PDB entry 5KUE | X-ray diffraction, 1.50 A resolution | chain A

Chain A:
Protein: Calcium uniporter protein, mitochondrial
Source organism: Homo sapiens
UniProtKB: Q8NE86 (MCU_HUMAN); residues 72-189 here = UniProt positions 72-189
Amino-acid sequence (124 residues; each row starts with the number of its first residue):
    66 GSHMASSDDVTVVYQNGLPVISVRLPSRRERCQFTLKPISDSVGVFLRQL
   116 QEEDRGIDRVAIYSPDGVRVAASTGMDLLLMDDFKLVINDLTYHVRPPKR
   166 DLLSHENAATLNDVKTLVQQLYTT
Unresolved in the structure: 66-72, 168-189
Modified / non-standard residues: Mse141 (selenomethionine); Mse146 (selenomethionine)
Differences from the reference sequence: expression tag (66-71); engineered mutation Mse141 (Ile in Q8NE86), Mse146 (Leu in Q8NE86)
Ion coordination: Mg2+ site 1: V85, S87; Mg2+ site 2: L144, D148
UniProt features mapped onto this chain:
  - modified residue: S92 (Phosphoserine), C97 (S-glutathionyl cysteine)
What the authors report for this chain:
  - Mg2+ coordination: D147
  - post-translational modification sites: S92 (citing earlier work)
  - mutagenesis - D131R, D147R: decreased stability

Overview:
The Mg2+ site 1 is built by V85 and S87. The Mg2+ site 2 is built by L144 and D148. The paper reports that
D131R and D147R reduce stability; Mg2+ coordination by D147.
Chain A is Calcium uniporter protein, mitochondrial (Homo sapiens); the structure, Human SeMet incorporated
I141M/L146M mitochondrial calcium uniporter (residues 72-189) crystal structure with magnesium, was determined
by X-ray diffraction together with 5KUG, 5KUI and 5KUJ from the same study.
